Entry 2A5B (X-ray diffraction, 2.49 A resolution); this record covers chains A and B.

Chain A (and B):
Name: Avidin
From: Gallus gallus
Notes: chain B of this document is another copy of the same molecule, construct and numbering; everything in this record applies to it too
UniProt: P02701 (AVID_CHICK); residues 1-124 here correspond to UniProt positions 25-148 (UniProt number = residue number + 24)
Chain sequence (124 residues; each row starts with the number of its first residue):
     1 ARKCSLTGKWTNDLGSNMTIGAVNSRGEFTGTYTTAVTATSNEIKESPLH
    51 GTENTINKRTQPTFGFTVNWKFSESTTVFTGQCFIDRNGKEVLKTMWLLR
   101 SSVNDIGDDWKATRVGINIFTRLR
Cystine bridges: Cys-4/Cys-83
Glycans and other covalent adducts: N-acetylglucosamine (NAG) linked to Asn-17
Construct notes: variant Thr-34 (Ile58 in P02701)
Ligand contacts: 2'-deoxy-8-oxoguanosine (8HG): Leu-14, Ser-16, Tyr-33, Thr-35, Ala-36, Trp-70, Phe-72, Ser-73, Ser-75, Thr-77, Phe-79, Trp-97, Leu-99, Trp-110, Asn-118
UniProt features mapped onto this chain:
  - binding site (biotin): Tyr-33
  - glycosylation: Asn-17 (N-linked (GlcNAc...) asparagine)

Chain A / chain B interface:
Pairs across the interface (109):
  Glu-28(A) / His-50(B)  salt bridge
  His-50(A) / Glu-28(B)  salt bridge
  His-50(A) / Thr-52(B)
  Thr-52(A) / His-50(B)
  Thr-52(A) / Thr-67(B)
  Thr-52(A) / Asn-69(B)
  Glu-53(A) / Asn-69(B)
  Asn-54(A) / Asn-69(B)
  Asn-54(A) / Trp-70(B)
  Asn-54(A) / Ser-73(B)  hydrogen bond (side chain-backbone)
  Asn-54(A) / Glu-74(B)  hydrogen bond (side chain-backbone)
  Asn-54(A) / Ser-75(B)  hydrogen bond (side chain-backbone)
  Asn-54(A) / Thr-76(B)
  Ile-56(A) / Trp-70(B)
  Ile-56(A) / Lys-71(B)
  Ile-56(A) / Ser-73(B)
  Ile-56(A) / Glu-74(B)
  Asn-57(A) / Glu-74(B)  hydrogen bond
  Arg-59(A) / Glu-74(B)  salt bridge
  Arg-59(A) / Asn-104(B)  hydrogen bond
  Gln-61(A) / Asn-104(B)
  Thr-63(A) / Glu-74(B)  hydrogen bond (side chain-backbone)
  Thr-63(A) / Ser-75(B)
  Thr-63(A) / Thr-76(B)  hydrogen bond
  Thr-63(A) / Arg-100(B)
  Thr-63(A) / Ser-101(B)
  Thr-63(A) / Ser-102(B)
  Phe-64(A) / Thr-76(B)
  Gly-65(A) / Thr-67(B)
  Gly-65(A) / Thr-76(B)
  Gly-65(A) / Val-78(B)
  Phe-66(A) / Thr-67(B)
  Thr-67(A) / Thr-52(B)
  Thr-67(A) / Gly-65(B)  hydrogen bond (side chain-backbone)
  Thr-67(A) / Phe-66(B)
  Asn-69(A) / Arg-26(B)
  Asn-69(A) / Thr-52(B)
  Asn-69(A) / Glu-53(B)
  Asn-69(A) / Asn-54(B)
  Trp-70(A) / Asn-54(B)  hydrogen bond (backbone-side chain)
  Trp-70(A) / Ile-56(B)
  Lys-71(A) / Thr-55(B)
  Lys-71(A) / Ile-56(B)
  Ser-73(A) / Asn-54(B)  hydrogen bond (backbone-side chain)
  Ser-73(A) / Ile-56(B)
  Glu-74(A) / Asn-54(B)
  Glu-74(A) / Ile-56(B)
  Glu-74(A) / Asn-57(B)  hydrogen bond
  Glu-74(A) / Arg-59(B)  salt bridge
  Glu-74(A) / Thr-63(B)  hydrogen bond (backbone-side chain)
  Ser-75(A) / Asn-54(B)  hydrogen bond (backbone-side chain)
  Ser-75(A) / Thr-63(B)
  Thr-76(A) / Asn-54(B)
  Thr-76(A) / Thr-63(B)  hydrogen bond
  Thr-76(A) / Phe-64(B)  hydrogen bond (side chain-backbone)
  Thr-76(A) / Gly-65(B)
  Thr-76(A) / Thr-80(B)
  Val-78(A) / Gly-65(B)
  Val-78(A) / Val-78(B)  hydrophobic
  Val-78(A) / Phe-79(B)
  Val-78(A) / Thr-80(B)
  Phe-79(A) / Val-78(B)
  Thr-80(A) / Thr-76(B)
  Thr-80(A) / Val-78(B)
  Thr-80(A) / Leu-98(B)
  Thr-80(A) / Arg-100(B)
  Gly-81(A) / Arg-100(B)
  Gln-82(A) / Arg-100(B)
  Gln-82(A) / Ser-101(B)
  Gln-82(A) / Ser-102(B)
  Gln-82(A) / Val-103(B)
  Phe-84(A) / Arg-100(B)
  Phe-84(A) / Val-103(B)  hydrophobic
  Phe-84(A) / Ile-106(B)  hydrophobic
  Phe-84(A) / Asp-109(B)
  Lys-94(A) / Arg-100(B)
  Lys-94(A) / Ile-106(B)
  Lys-94(A) / Asp-109(B)  salt bridge
  Met-96(A) / Leu-98(B)
  Met-96(A) / Thr-113(B)
  Trp-97(A) / Leu-98(B)
  Leu-98(A) / Thr-80(B)
  Leu-98(A) / Met-96(B)
  Leu-98(A) / Trp-97(B)
  Leu-98(A) / Leu-98(B)  hydrophobic
  Arg-100(A) / Thr-63(B)
  Arg-100(A) / Thr-80(B)
  Arg-100(A) / Gly-81(B)
  Arg-100(A) / Gln-82(B)
  Arg-100(A) / Phe-84(B)
  Arg-100(A) / Lys-94(B)
  Ser-101(A) / Thr-63(B)
  Ser-101(A) / Gln-82(B)  hydrogen bond (backbone-side chain)
  Ser-102(A) / Arg-59(B)
  Ser-102(A) / Thr-63(B)
  Ser-102(A) / Gln-82(B)
  Val-103(A) / Gln-82(B)
  Val-103(A) / Phe-84(B)  hydrophobic
  Asn-104(A) / Arg-59(B)  hydrogen bond
  Asn-104(A) / Gln-61(B)
  Asp-105(A) / Arg-87(B)  salt bridge
  Ile-106(A) / Phe-84(B)  hydrophobic
  Ile-106(A) / Asp-86(B)
  Ile-106(A) / Arg-87(B)
  Ile-106(A) / Val-92(B)  hydrophobic
  Gly-107(A) / Arg-87(B)
  Asp-109(A) / Phe-84(B)
  Asp-109(A) / Lys-94(B)
  Thr-113(A) / Met-96(B)
Other interface residues (no listed pair), chain A (42 interface residues in all): Arg-26
Other interface residues (no listed pair), chain B (46 interface residues in all): Gly-51, Asp-105

Summary:
Chain A and chain B form an interface of 42 and 46 residues respectively; the contacts include 17 hydrogen
bonds and 6 salt bridges. Polar contacts include Glu-28(A)/His-50(B), Arg-59(A)/Glu-74(B) and
Lys-94(A)/Asp-109(B). Ligands of chain A: 2'-deoxy-8-oxoguanosine. Covalently linked N-acetylglucosamine: at
Asn-17(A).
Both chains are Avidin (Gallus gallus). Entry 2A5B (Avidin complexed with 8-oxodeoxyguanosine) was determined
by X-ray diffraction (same publication as 2A5C and 2A8G).
